Entry 3N9U (X-ray diffraction, 1.92 A resolution); this record covers chains B and I of the 4 polymer chains in the assembly.

# Chain B
Protein: Cleavage and polyadenylation specificity factor subunit 5
From: Homo sapiens
UniProtKB: O43809 (CPSF5_HUMAN); residues 21-227 here = UniProt positions 21-227
Chain sequence (230 residues; row label = number of the first residue in the row; numbers below 1 keep their minus sign (Met-2 is residue -2)):
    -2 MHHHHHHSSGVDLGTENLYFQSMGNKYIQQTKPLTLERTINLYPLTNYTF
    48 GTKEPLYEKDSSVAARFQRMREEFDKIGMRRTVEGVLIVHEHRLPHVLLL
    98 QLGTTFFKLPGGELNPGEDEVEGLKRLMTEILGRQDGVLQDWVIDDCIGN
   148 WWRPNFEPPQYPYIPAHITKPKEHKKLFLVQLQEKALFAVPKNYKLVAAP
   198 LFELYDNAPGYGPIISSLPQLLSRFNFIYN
Not modelled in the structure: -2 to 26
Differences from the reference sequence: expression tag (-2 to 20)
UniProt features mapped onto this chain:
  - region: Thr102 to Phe104 (Interaction with RNA)
  - motif: Gly109 to Gly130 (Nudix box)
  - site (Interaction with RNA): Glu55, Arg63
  - modified residue: Lys23 (N6-acetyllysine), Lys29 (N6-acetyllysine), Tyr40 (Phosphotyrosine), Lys56 (N6-acetyllysine)
  - mutagenesis: Lys23 (K23R: Abolishes acetylation), Lys29 (K29R: No effect on acetylation), Glu55 (E55A: Reduces affinity for UGUA RNA by 88%), Arg63 (R63S: Reduces affinity for UGUA RNA by 99%), Glu81 (E81A: Reduces affinity for UGUA RNA by 12%), Phe103 (F103A: Reduces affinity for UGUA RNA by 99%; F103W: Reduces affinity for UGUA RNA by over 90%), Glu154 (E154A: Reduces affinity for UGUA RNA by 50%), Tyr158 (Y158A: Abolishes interaction with CPSF6; when associated with A-160), Tyr160 (Y160A: Abolishes interaction with CPSF6; when associated with A-158), Leu218 (L218R: Reduces interactions with CPSF6 and CPSF7 and decreases mRNA 3'-processing activity)

# Chain I
Protein: Cleavage and polyadenylation specificity factor subunit 7
From: Homo sapiens
Notes: fragment: RRM domain, residues 50-182
UniProtKB: Q8N684 (CPSF7_HUMAN); residue numbers follow UniProt; this construct covers 50-182
Chain sequence (156 residues; row label = number of the first residue in the row):
    27 MHHHHHHSSGVDLGTENLYFQSMEPPPPVRQEPSPKPNNKTPAILYTYSG
    77 LRNRRAAVYVGSFSWWTTDQQLIQVIRSIGVYDVVELKFAENRANGQSKG
   127 YAEVVVASENSVHKLLELLPGKVLNGEKVDVRPATRQNLSQFEAQARKRE
   177 CVRVPR
Not modelled in the structure: 27-83, 133-137, 176-182
Differences from the reference sequence: expression tag (27-49)

# Interface between chain B and chain I
Contacting residue pairs (8; chain B residue first):
  His89(B) with Trp91(I); Trp92(I)
  Arg90(B) with Trp92(I); Thr94(I)
  Phe199(B) with Trp91(I), hydrophobic; Asn121(I), hydrogen bond (backbone-side chain); Gln123(I)
  Tyr202(B) with Ala120(I)
Other interface residues (no listed pair), chain B (5 interface residues in all): His93

# Overview
5 residues of chain B and 6 residues of chain I are in contact; the contacts include 1 hydrogen bond. The
hydrogen-bonded pair is Phe199(B)-Asn121(I). From UniProt: 10 mutagenesis sites on chain B.
Chain B is Cleavage and polyadenylation specificity factor subunit 5 and chain I is Cleavage and
polyadenylation specificity factor subunit 7, both from Homo sapiens; the structure, Crystal Structure of the
Complex between the 25 kDa Subunit and the 59 kDa Subunit (RRM ..., was determined by X-ray diffraction.
